PDB entry 5EUD | X-ray diffraction, 2.24 A resolution | chains A and B

# Chain A (and B)
Molecule: Putative sphingosine-1-phosphate lyase
Source organism: Symbiobacterium thermophilum (strain T / IAM 14863)
Notes: chain B of this document is another copy of the same molecule, construct and numbering; everything in this record applies to it too
UniProt: Q67PY4 (Q67PY4_SYMTH); numbering as in UniProt (aligned over 2-507)
Chain sequence (514 residues; numbered 0 to 513; the number before each row is that of its first residue; numbering starts at 0):
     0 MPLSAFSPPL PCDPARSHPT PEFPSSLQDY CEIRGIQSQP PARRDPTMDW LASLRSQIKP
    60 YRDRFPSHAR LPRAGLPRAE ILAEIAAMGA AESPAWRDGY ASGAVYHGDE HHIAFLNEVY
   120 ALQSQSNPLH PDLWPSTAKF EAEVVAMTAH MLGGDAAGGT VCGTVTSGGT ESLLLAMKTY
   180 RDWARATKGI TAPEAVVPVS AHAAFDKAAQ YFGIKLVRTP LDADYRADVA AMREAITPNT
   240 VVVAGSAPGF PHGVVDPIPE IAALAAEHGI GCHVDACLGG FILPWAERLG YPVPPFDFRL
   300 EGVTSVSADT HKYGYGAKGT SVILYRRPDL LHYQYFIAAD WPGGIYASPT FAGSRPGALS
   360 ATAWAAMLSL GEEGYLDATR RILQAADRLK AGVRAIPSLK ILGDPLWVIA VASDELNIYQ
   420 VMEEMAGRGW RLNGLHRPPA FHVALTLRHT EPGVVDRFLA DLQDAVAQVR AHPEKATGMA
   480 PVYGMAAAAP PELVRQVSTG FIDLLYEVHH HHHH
Not modelled in the structure: 0-54, 509-513 (chain B: 0-58, 508-513)
Modified / non-standard residues: Lys311 ((2S)-2-amino-6-[[3-hydroxy-2-methyl-5-(phosphonooxymethyl)pyridin-4-yl]methylideneamino]hexanoic acid; LLP)
Construct notes: initiating methionine (0); expression tag (1, 508-513); engineered mutation Phe249 (Tyr in Q67PY4), Ile344 (Leu in Q67PY4), Ala346 (Phe in Q67PY4), Ser497 (Leu in Q67PY4)
Residues lining bound ligands:
  - 5S6 (N-[(1S)-2-[(4-methoxy-2,5-dimethyl-phenyl)methylamino]-1-[4-(3-oxidanylprop-1-ynyl)phenyl]ethyl]-5-methyl-1,2-oxazole-3-carboxamide), molecule 1: Pro127, Leu128, Pro130, Trp340, Gly342, Ile344, Tyr345, Ala346, Pro348
  - 5S6, molecule 2: His201, Phe249, Lys311, Val481, Tyr482, Ala485, Val496, Ser497, Phe500, Leu504

# Interface between chain A and chain B
Contacting residue pairs (285; chain A residue first):
  Ile57(A) - Pro134(B)
  Pro59(A) - Pro134(B)
  Tyr60(A) - Pro134(B)  hydrophobic
  Tyr60(A) - Ser135(B)
  Pro65(A) - Lys138(B)  hydrogen bond (backbone-side chain)
  Ser66(A) - Glu142(B)
  His67(A) - Glu142(B)  hydrogen bond (backbone-side chain)
  His67(A) - Met146(B)
  His67(A) - Leu367(B)
  Ala68(A) - Ala145(B)
  Ala68(A) - Met146(B)  hydrogen bond (backbone-backbone)
  Ala68(A) - His149(B)
  Arg69(A) - Met146(B)
  Arg69(A) - His149(B)  hydrogen bond
  Arg69(A) - Asp154(B)  salt bridge
  Leu70(A) - Met146(B)
  Leu70(A) - Trp284(B)  hydrophobic
  Leu70(A) - Met366(B)
  Leu70(A) - Tyr374(B)  hydrophobic
  Pro71(A) - Leu367(B)
  Pro71(A) - Gly370(B)
  Pro71(A) - Glu371(B)  hydrogen bond (backbone-backbone)
  Arg72(A) - Gly370(B)
  Arg72(A) - Glu371(B)  hydrogen bond (backbone-backbone)
  Arg72(A) - Glu372(B)  salt bridge
  Ala73(A) - Glu372(B)
  Gly74(A) - Leu367(B)
  Gly74(A) - Ser368(B)
  Gly74(A) - Leu369(B)  hydrogen bond (backbone-backbone)
  Gly74(A) - Gly370(B)
  Leu75(A) - Leu367(B)  hydrogen bond (backbone-backbone)
  Leu75(A) - Ser368(B)
  Arg77(A) - His110(B)
  Arg77(A) - His111(B)
  Arg77(A) - Phe114(B)
  Ile80(A) - Phe114(B)  hydrophobic
  Ile80(A) - Trp363(B)  hydrophobic
  Ile80(A) - Ala364(B)
  Ile80(A) - Leu367(B)  hydrophobic
  Ile80(A) - Ser368(B)
  Leu81(A) - Glu117(B)
  Leu81(A) - Val118(B)  hydrophobic
  Leu81(A) - Leu121(B)  hydrophobic
  Glu83(A) - Trp363(B)
  Ile84(A) - Val118(B)  hydrophobic
  Ile84(A) - Leu121(B)  hydrophobic
  Ile84(A) - Gln122(B)
  Ile84(A) - Phe139(B)  hydrophobic
  Ile84(A) - Trp363(B)  hydrophobic
  Ala85(A) - Leu121(B)  hydrophobic
  Met87(A) - Ser135(B)
  Met87(A) - Lys138(B)
  Met87(A) - Phe139(B)  hydrophobic
  Glu91(A) - Leu132(B)
  Glu91(A) - Trp133(B)
  Glu91(A) - Pro134(B)
  Glu91(A) - Ser135(B)  hydrogen bond
  Ala94(A) - Leu132(B)  hydrophobic
  Trp95(A) - Gln124(B)
  Trp95(A) - Trp133(B)
  Ala100(A) - Leu132(B)  hydrophobic
  Ala103(A) - Leu132(B)  hydrophobic
  Val104(A) - Gln124(B)
  Val104(A) - Trp133(B)  hydrophobic
  His110(A) - Arg77(B)
  His111(A) - Arg77(B)
  Ile112(A) - Ser123(B)
  Ile112(A) - Gln124(B)
  Phe114(A) - Arg77(B)
  Phe114(A) - Leu81(B)  hydrophobic
  Asn116(A) - Tyr119(B)
  Asn116(A) - Ala120(B)  hydrogen bond (side chain-backbone)
  Asn116(A) - Ser123(B)  hydrogen bond
  Glu117(A) - Leu81(B)
  Val118(A) - Leu81(B)  hydrophobic
  Val118(A) - Ile84(B)  hydrophobic
  Tyr119(A) - Asn116(B)
  Tyr119(A) - Tyr119(B)  hydrophobic
  Tyr119(A) - Ala316(B)
  Tyr119(A) - Leu358(B)
  Ala120(A) - Asn116(B)  hydrogen bond (backbone-side chain)
  Leu121(A) - Leu81(B)
  Leu121(A) - Ile84(B)  hydrophobic
  Gln122(A) - Ile84(B)
  Ser123(A) - Ile112(B)
  Ser123(A) - Asn116(B)  hydrogen bond
  Gln124(A) - Trp95(B)
  Gln124(A) - Val104(B)
  Gln124(A) - Ile112(B)
  Asn126(A) - Lys317(B)
  Pro130(A) - Leu504(B)  hydrophobic
  Asp131(A) - Arg430(B)
  Leu132(A) - Glu91(B)
  Leu132(A) - Ala100(B)  hydrophobic
  Leu132(A) - Ala103(B)  hydrophobic
  Leu132(A) - Arg430(B)
  Trp133(A) - Glu91(B)
  Trp133(A) - Trp95(B)
  Trp133(A) - Ala103(B)
  Trp133(A) - Val104(B)  hydrophobic
  Pro134(A) - Pro59(B)
  Pro134(A) - Tyr60(B)  hydrophobic
  Pro134(A) - Glu91(B)
  Ser135(A) - Tyr60(B)
  Ser135(A) - Met87(B)
  Ser135(A) - Glu91(B)  hydrogen bond
  Ala137(A) - Leu504(B)
  Lys138(A) - Pro65(B)  hydrogen bond (side chain-backbone)
  Lys138(A) - Met87(B)
  Phe139(A) - Ile84(B)  hydrophobic
  Phe139(A) - Met87(B)  hydrophobic
  Ala141(A) - Leu504(B)
  Ala141(A) - Tyr505(B)
  Ala141(A) - Val507(B)
  Glu142(A) - Ser66(B)
  Glu142(A) - His67(B)  hydrogen bond (side chain-backbone)
  Ala145(A) - Ala68(B)
  Ala145(A) - Val507(B)  hydrophobic
  Met146(A) - His67(B)
  Met146(A) - Ala68(B)  hydrogen bond (backbone-backbone)
  Met146(A) - Arg69(B)
  Met146(A) - Leu70(B)
  His149(A) - Arg69(B)  hydrogen bond
  Gly162(A) - Tyr505(B)
  Thr163(A) - Tyr505(B)
  Thr169(A) - Phe350(B)
  Thr169(A) - Gly352(B)  hydrogen bond (side chain-backbone)
  Lys177(A) - Tyr210(B)
  Arg180(A) - Gln209(B)  hydrogen bond (side chain-backbone)
  Arg180(A) - Tyr210(B)  hydrogen bond (side chain-backbone)
  Val198(A) - Trp340(B)
  Val198(A) - Pro341(B)
  Ser199(A) - Trp340(B)  hydrogen bond (backbone-side chain)
  Ala200(A) - Trp340(B)  hydrogen bond (backbone-side chain)
  His201(A) - Trp340(B)
  Ala202(A) - Phe335(B)
  Ala202(A) - Trp340(B)
  Ala202(A) - Tyr345(B)  hydrophobic
  Asp205(A) - Phe335(B)
  Lys206(A) - Phe335(B)
  Lys206(A) - Ser347(B)  hydrogen bond
  Lys206(A) - Thr349(B)
  Lys206(A) - Phe350(B)  hydrogen bond (side chain-backbone)
  Lys206(A) - Ala351(B)  hydrogen bond (side chain-backbone)
  Gln209(A) - Arg180(B)  hydrogen bond (backbone-side chain)
  Gln209(A) - Phe335(B)
  Tyr210(A) - Lys177(B)
  Tyr210(A) - Arg180(B)  hydrogen bond (backbone-side chain)
  Tyr210(A) - Tyr210(B)
  Tyr210(A) - Phe211(B)
  Tyr210(A) - Thr349(B)
  Tyr210(A) - Phe350(B)  hydrophobic
  Phe211(A) - Tyr210(B)
  Phe249(A) - Trp340(B)  hydrophobic
  Phe249(A) - Gly342(B)
  Pro250(A) - Pro341(B)
  Pro250(A) - Gly342(B)
  Trp284(A) - Leu70(B)  hydrophobic
  His310(A) - Ser353(B)
  Lys311(A) - Gly352(B)
  Lys311(A) - Ser353(B)
  Ala316(A) - Tyr119(B)
  Lys317(A) - Asn126(B)
  Lys317(A) - Pro355(B)
  Leu330(A) - Asp502(B)
  His331(A) - Thr498(B)
  His331(A) - Asp502(B)  salt bridge
  Tyr334(A) - Thr498(B)
  Tyr334(A) - Ile501(B)
  Tyr334(A) - Asp502(B)  hydrogen bond
  Phe335(A) - Ala202(B)
  Phe335(A) - Asp205(B)
  Phe335(A) - Lys206(B)
  Phe335(A) - Gln209(B)
  Ile336(A) - Arg494(B)
  Ile336(A) - Ser497(B)
  Ile336(A) - Thr498(B)
  Ala337(A) - Ala202(B)  hydrophobic
  Ala338(A) - His435(B)  hydrogen bond (backbone-side chain)
  Ala338(A) - Val493(B)  hydrophobic
  Ala338(A) - Arg494(B)
  Asp339(A) - Arg436(B)  salt bridge
  Trp340(A) - Val198(B)
  Trp340(A) - Ser199(B)  hydrogen bond (side chain-backbone)
  Trp340(A) - Ala200(B)  hydrogen bond (side chain-backbone)
  Trp340(A) - His201(B)
  Trp340(A) - Ala202(B)
  Trp340(A) - Phe249(B)  hydrophobic
  Trp340(A) - His435(B)  hydrogen bond (backbone-side chain)
  Pro341(A) - Val198(B)
  Pro341(A) - Pro250(B)
  Pro341(A) - Leu434(B)
  Pro341(A) - His435(B)
  Pro341(A) - Arg436(B)
  Gly342(A) - Phe249(B)
  Gly342(A) - Pro250(B)
  Gly342(A) - Leu434(B)
  Gly343(A) - Gly433(B)
  Gly343(A) - His435(B)
  Ile344(A) - Ala485(B)  hydrophobic
  Ile344(A) - Val493(B)  hydrophobic
  Ile344(A) - Ser497(B)
  Tyr345(A) - His201(B)
  Tyr345(A) - Ala202(B)  hydrophobic
  Ala346(A) - Ile501(B)  hydrophobic
  Ser347(A) - Lys206(B)  hydrogen bond
  Pro348(A) - Ile501(B)  hydrophobic
  Pro348(A) - Tyr505(B)
  Thr349(A) - Lys206(B)
  Thr349(A) - Tyr210(B)
  Phe350(A) - Thr169(B)
  Phe350(A) - Leu173(B)  hydrophobic
  Phe350(A) - Lys206(B)  hydrogen bond (backbone-side chain)
  Phe350(A) - Tyr210(B)
  Phe350(A) - Phe350(B)  hydrophobic
  Ala351(A) - Lys206(B)  hydrogen bond (backbone-side chain)
  Gly352(A) - Thr169(B)  hydrogen bond (backbone-side chain)
  Gly352(A) - Lys311(B)
  Ser353(A) - His310(B)
  Ser353(A) - Lys311(B)
  Pro355(A) - Lys317(B)
  Pro355(A) - Leu358(B)  hydrophobic
  Leu358(A) - Tyr119(B)
  Leu358(A) - Pro355(B)  hydrophobic
  Leu358(A) - Leu358(B)  hydrophobic
  Trp363(A) - Ile80(B)  hydrophobic
  Trp363(A) - Glu83(B)
  Trp363(A) - Ile84(B)  hydrophobic
  Ala364(A) - Ile80(B)  hydrophobic
  Met366(A) - Leu70(B)
  Leu367(A) - His67(B)
  Leu367(A) - Pro71(B)
  Leu367(A) - Gly74(B)
  Leu367(A) - Leu75(B)  hydrogen bond (backbone-backbone)
  Leu367(A) - Ile80(B)
  Ser368(A) - Gly74(B)
  Ser368(A) - Leu75(B)
  Ser368(A) - Ile80(B)
  Leu369(A) - Gly74(B)  hydrogen bond (backbone-backbone)
  Gly370(A) - Pro71(B)
  Glu371(A) - Pro71(B)  hydrogen bond (backbone-backbone)
  Glu371(A) - Arg72(B)  hydrogen bond (backbone-backbone)
  Glu372(A) - Arg72(B)  hydrogen bond (backbone-backbone)
  Glu372(A) - Ala73(B)
  Arg430(A) - Asp131(B)  salt bridge
  Arg430(A) - Leu132(B)
  Gly433(A) - Gly342(B)
  Gly433(A) - Gly343(B)
  Leu434(A) - Pro341(B)
  Leu434(A) - Gly342(B)
  His435(A) - Ala338(B)
  His435(A) - Trp340(B)  hydrogen bond (side chain-backbone)
  His435(A) - Pro341(B)
  His435(A) - Gly343(B)
  His435(A) - Ile344(B)
  Arg436(A) - Ala338(B)  hydrogen bond (side chain-backbone)
  Arg436(A) - Asp339(B)  salt bridge
  Arg436(A) - Pro341(B)
  Ala485(A) - Ile344(B)  hydrophobic
  Val493(A) - Ala338(B)  hydrophobic
  Val493(A) - Ile344(B)  hydrophobic
  Arg494(A) - Ile336(B)
  Ser497(A) - Ile336(B)
  Ser497(A) - Ile344(B)
  Thr498(A) - His331(B)
  Thr498(A) - Tyr334(B)
  Thr498(A) - Ile336(B)
  Ile501(A) - Tyr334(B)
  Ile501(A) - Ala346(B)  hydrophobic
  Ile501(A) - Pro348(B)  hydrophobic
  Asp502(A) - His331(B)  salt bridge
  Asp502(A) - Tyr334(B)  hydrogen bond
  Leu504(A) - Pro130(B)  hydrophobic
  Leu504(A) - Ala137(B)
  Leu504(A) - Ala141(B)
  Tyr505(A) - Glu140(B)
  Tyr505(A) - Ala141(B)
  Tyr505(A) - Val144(B)  hydrophobic
  Tyr505(A) - Gly162(B)
  Tyr505(A) - Thr163(B)
  Tyr505(A) - Val164(B)  hydrogen bond (side chain-backbone)
  Glu506(A) - Ala141(B)
  Val507(A) - Ala141(B)
  Val507(A) - Glu142(B)
  Val507(A) - Ala145(B)  hydrophobic
Also at the interface, not in a pair above, chain A (144 interface residues in all): Lys58, Phe64, Ser125, Leu128, His129, Glu140, Val144, Met150, Val164, Ser166, Leu173, Leu174, His251, Gly318, Arg354, Tyr374, Pro490, Phe500
Also at the interface, not in a pair above, chain B (141 interface residues in all): Phe64, Ala85, Ala94, Ser125, Leu128, His129, Met150, Arg217, His251, Gly318, Ala337, Arg354, Pro490, Phe500, Glu506

# Overview
144 residues of chain A and 141 residues of chain B are in contact; the contacts include 46 hydrogen bonds and
7 salt bridges. Among the polar pairs are Arg69(A)-Asp154(B), Arg72(A)-Glu372(B) and His331(A)-Asp502(B).
Ligands of chain A: compound 5S6.
Chain A and chain B are both Putative sphingosine-1-phosphate lyase (Symbiobacterium thermophilum (strain T /
IAM 14863)); the structure, S1P Lyase Bacterial Surrogate bound to
N-(1-(4-(3-hydroxyprop-1-yn-1-yl)phenyl)-2-((4-methoxy-2,5-dimethylbenzyl)amino)ethyl)-5-methylisoxazole-3-carboxamide,
was determined by X-ray diffraction together with 5EUE from the same study.
